PDB entry 7YML | electron microscopy, 2.60 A resolution | chains L and H of the 24 polymer chains in the assembly

Chain L:
Molecule: Reaction center protein L chain
From: Rhodobacter capsulatus
UniProt: A0A0Q0UNB5 (A0A0Q0UNB5_RHOCA); residue numbers follow UniProt; this construct covers 1-282
Amino-acid sequence (282 residues; row label = number of the first residue in the row):
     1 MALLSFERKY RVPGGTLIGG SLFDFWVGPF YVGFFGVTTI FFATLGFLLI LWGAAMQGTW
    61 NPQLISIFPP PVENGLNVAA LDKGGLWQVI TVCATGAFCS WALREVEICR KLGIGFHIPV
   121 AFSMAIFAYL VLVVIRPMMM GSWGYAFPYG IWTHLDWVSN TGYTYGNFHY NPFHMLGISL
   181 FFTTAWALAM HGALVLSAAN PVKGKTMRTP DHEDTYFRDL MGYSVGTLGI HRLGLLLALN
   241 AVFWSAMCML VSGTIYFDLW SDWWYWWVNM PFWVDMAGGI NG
Unresolved in the structure: 1
Bound ions: Fe ion: His191, His231 (shared with 3 residues of chain M)
Ligand contacts:
  - bacteriochlorophyll a (BCL), molecule 1: Phe47, Ile50, Phe98, Tyr129, Leu132, Phe147, Ile151, Trp152, His154, Leu155, Trp157, Val158
  - bacteriochlorophyll a (BCL), molecule 2: Phe98, Phe122, Ala125, Ile126, Ala128, Tyr129, Leu132, Trp157, Val158, Ser159, Thr161, Gly162, Tyr163, Asn167, Phe168, His169, His174, Gly177, Ile178, Phe181, Phe182, Val242, Ser245, Ala246, Cys248, Met249
  - bacteriochlorophyll a (BCL), molecule 3: Val158, Tyr163, His169, Phe182
  - bacteriochlorophyll a (BCL), molecule 4: His169, His174, Met175, Ile178, Ser179, Phe182, Thr183, Trp186, Met221
  - bacteriopheophytin a (BPH), molecule 1: Thr39, Phe42, Ala43, Gly46, Phe47, Ile50, Ile90, Cys93, Ala94, Ala97, Phe98, Trp101, Glu105, Ile118, Ala121, Phe122, Met124, Ala125, Tyr129, Phe147, Tyr149, Gly150, Ile151, His154, Phe181, Ala238, Leu239, Val242
  - bacteriopheophytin a (BPH), molecule 2: Phe182, Ala185, Trp186, Ala189, Met190, Phe217, Leu220, Met221
  - ubiquinone-10 (U10), molecule 1: Leu22, Phe23, Phe34, Val37, Thr38, Phe41, Phe42, Leu45, Val78, Gln88, Val89, Thr91, Val92, Cys93, Thr95, Gly96, Leu130, Val134, Trp143
  - ubiquinone-10 (U10), molecule 2: Val27, Phe30, Tyr31, Val32, Gly36, Ile40, Trp101, Arg104
  - ubiquinone-10 (U10), molecule 3: Pro172, Met175, Leu176, Ser179, Leu180, Thr183, Trp186, Met190, His191, Leu194, Val195, Glu213, Asp214, Phe217, Met221, Tyr223, Ser224, Val225, Gly226, Thr227, Ile230, Leu233, Leu237, Trp264
  - ubiquinone-10 (U10), molecule 4: Trp264, Trp266, Trp267
Reported in the primary citation:
  - contacts within the chain: Phe173-Trp244
  - binding site for bacteriochlorophyll a: His174

Chain H:
Molecule: Photosynthetic reaction center H subunit
From: Rhodobacter capsulatus
UniProt: A0A0N8VFT4 (A0A0N8VFT4_RHOCA); numbering as in UniProt (aligned over 1-253)
Amino-acid sequence (253 residues; row label = number of the first residue in the row):
     1 MVGVNFFGDF DLASLAIWSF WAFLAYLIYY LQTENMREGY PLENDDGLPS ANQGPFPVPS
    61 PKTFELADGR KIVVPSVENE EAHRRTDLAL ERTSVNEGYP FRPTGNPMLD GVGPASWVPR
   121 RDEPEVDAHG HNKIQPMRKT EMTVSAGRDP RGMPVQAGDT EVVGKIVDMW VDIPEQLVRY
   181 LEVELNSGKK KLLPMTMLKI WSDRVRVNAI TSDLFDTIPD IKSPDVVTKL EEDKISAYVA
   241 GGYMYAKGVK PYA
Unresolved in the structure: 249-253
Ligand contacts: bacteriochlorophyll a (BCL): Asn52, Gly54, Pro55
Reported in the primary citation:
  - binding site for bacteriochlorophyll a: Asn52

How chain L and chain H interact:
Pairs across the interface (71):
  Ala2(L) - Leu42(H)  hydrophobic
  Ala2(L) - Glu43(H)
  Ala2(L) - Ser50(H)
  Leu3(L) - Leu42(H)
  Leu3(L) - Glu43(H)  hydrogen bond (backbone-backbone)
  Leu3(L) - Asp45(H)
  Leu4(L) - Gly39(H)
  Leu4(L) - Tyr40(H)  hydrophobic
  Leu4(L) - Leu42(H)  hydrophobic
  Ser5(L) - Gly39(H)  hydrogen bond (backbone-backbone)
  Ser5(L) - Glu43(H)
  Ser5(L) - Glu80(H)  hydrogen bond
  Ser5(L) - Arg84(H)
  Phe6(L) - Gly39(H)
  Arg8(L) - Glu43(H)  salt bridge
  Arg8(L) - Asn44(H)  hydrogen bond (side chain-backbone)
  Arg8(L) - Asp45(H)  hydrogen bond (side chain-backbone)
  Arg8(L) - Gly47(H)
  Arg8(L) - Leu88(H)
  Arg8(L) - Leu90(H)
  Arg8(L) - Phe101(H)
  Lys9(L) - Arg85(H)
  Lys9(L) - Leu88(H)
  Lys9(L) - Leu90(H)
  Lys9(L) - Val112(H)
  Lys9(L) - Gly113(H)  hydrogen bond (backbone-backbone)
  Lys9(L) - Ser116(H)  hydrogen bond (backbone-side chain)
  Lys9(L) - Trp117(H)
  Tyr10(L) - Gly113(H)
  Tyr10(L) - Ser116(H)
  Tyr10(L) - Val118(H)
  Arg11(L) - Gly98(H)
  Arg11(L) - Pro100(H)
  Arg11(L) - Phe101(H)  hydrogen bond (backbone-backbone)
  Val12(L) - Pro100(H)
  Val12(L) - Phe101(H)
  Val12(L) - Gly113(H)
  Val12(L) - Pro114(H)
  Val12(L) - Tyr245(H)
  Pro13(L) - Pro100(H)
  Pro13(L) - Phe101(H)
  Gly14(L) - Met244(H)
  Gly15(L) - Met244(H)
  Asp24(L) - Pro100(H)
  Phe25(L) - Gly98(H)
  Trp26(L) - Gly98(H)  hydrogen bond (backbone-backbone)
  Trp26(L) - Pro100(H)
  Arg110(L) - Met244(H)
  Lys111(L) - Pro114(H)
  Lys111(L) - Met244(H)
  Leu112(L) - Pro114(H)
  Gly113(L) - Pro114(H)
  Gly113(L) - Ala240(H)
  Ala199(L) - Phe64(H)
  Asn200(L) - Lys62(H)  hydrogen bond
  Lys205(L) - Glu65(H)
  Thr206(L) - Glu65(H)
  Thr206(L) - Leu66(H)
  Met207(L) - Phe64(H)  hydrophobic
  Met207(L) - Glu65(H)  hydrogen bond (backbone-backbone)
  Met207(L) - Leu66(H)  hydrophobic
  Thr209(L) - Ala128(H)
  Pro210(L) - Lys133(H)
  Asp211(L) - Asp127(H)
  Asp211(L) - Ala128(H)
  Asp211(L) - Pro174(H)
  Asp214(L) - Pro174(H)
  Asp214(L) - Glu175(H)
  Gly226(L) - Glu175(H)
  Thr227(L) - Glu175(H)
  Leu228(L) - Leu177(H)  hydrophobic
Also at the interface, not in a pair above, chain L (34 interface residues in all): Gly204, His212
Also at the interface, not in a pair above, chain H (42 interface residues in all): Glu38, Pro41, Asn52, Ala67, Tyr99, Arg102, Pro103

In short:
34 residues of chain L face 42 of chain H across their interface; the contacts include 11 hydrogen bonds and 1
salt bridge. Among the polar pairs are Arg8(L)-Glu43(H), Ser5(L)-Glu80(H) and Arg8(L)-Asn44(H). The paper
reports a binding site for bacteriochlorophyll a at His174(L) and Asn52(H); contacts within the chain
involving Phe173(L) and Trp244(L).
Chain L is Reaction center protein L chain and chain H is Photosynthetic reaction center H subunit, both from
Rhodobacter capsulatus; the structure, Structure of photosynthetic LH1-RC super-complex of Rhodobacter
capsulatus, was determined by electron microscopy.
